PDB entry 7V3F | electron microscopy, 3.10 A resolution | chains A and C of the 6 polymer chains in the assembly

[Chain A (and C)]
Name: Envelope protein E
Source organism: Dengue virus type 2 (strain Thailand/NGS-C/1944)
Notes: chain C of this document is another copy of the same molecule, construct and numbering; everything in this record applies to it too
Reference sequence: P14340 (POLG_DEN2N); residues 1-495 here correspond to UniProt positions 281-775 (UniProt number = residue number + 280)
Amino-acid sequence (495 residues; row label = number of the first residue in the row):
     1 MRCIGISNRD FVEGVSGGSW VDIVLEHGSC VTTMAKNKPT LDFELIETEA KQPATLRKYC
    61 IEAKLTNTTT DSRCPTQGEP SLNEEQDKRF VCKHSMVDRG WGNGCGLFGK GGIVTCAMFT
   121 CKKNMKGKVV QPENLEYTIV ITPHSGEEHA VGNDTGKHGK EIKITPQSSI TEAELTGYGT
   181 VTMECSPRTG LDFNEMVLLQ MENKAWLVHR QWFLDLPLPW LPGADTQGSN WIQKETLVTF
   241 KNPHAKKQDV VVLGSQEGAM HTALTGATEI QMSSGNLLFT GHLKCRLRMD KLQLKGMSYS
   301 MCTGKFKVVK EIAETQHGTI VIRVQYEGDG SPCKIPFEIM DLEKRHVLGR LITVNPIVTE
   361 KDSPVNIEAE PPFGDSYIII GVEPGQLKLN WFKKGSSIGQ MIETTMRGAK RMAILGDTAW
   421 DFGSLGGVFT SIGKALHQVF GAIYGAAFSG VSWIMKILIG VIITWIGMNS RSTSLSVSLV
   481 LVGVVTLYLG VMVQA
Covalent attachments: N-acetylglucosamine (NAG) linked to Asn67, Asn153
UniProt features mapped onto this chain:
  - region: Asp98 to Gly111 (Fusion peptide)
  - site: Ala495 (Cleavage)
  - glycosylation (N-linked (GlcNAc...) asparagine): Asn67, Asn153

[How chain A and chain C interact]
Pairs across the interface - 62 pairs, chain A then chain C:
  Ile4(A) with Phe108(C), hydrophobic
  Gly5(A) with Asp98(C); Phe108(C)
  Ser7(A) with Asp98(C), hydrogen bond
  Gly28(A) with His244(C); Lys246(C)
  Asp98(A) with Ile6(C); Ser7(C), hydrogen bond; Gln316(C)
  Trp101(A) with Val151(C), hydrophobic; Lys310(C); Glu311(C); Ala313(C); Val321(C); Arg323(C)
  Gly102(A) with Gly152(C)
  Gly106(A) with Ala313(C)
  Phe108(A) with Ile4(C), hydrophobic; Gly5(C); Ala313(C); Glu314(C); Thr315(C)
  Gly109(A) with Gln316(C)
  Lys110(A) with Ser7(C)
  Val151(A) with Trp101(C); Gly102(C), hydrogen bond (backbone-backbone); Phe108(C), hydrophobic
  Gly152(A) with Gly102(C)
  Asn153(A) with Gly102(C)
  Lys204(A) with Val251(C)
  Lys241(A) with Glu269(C), salt bridge
  His244(A) with Gly28(C); Phe279(C)
  Val251(A) with Lys204(C)
  Leu253(A) with Gly258(C); His261(C), hydrogen bond (backbone-side chain)
  Gly254(A) with His261(C)
  Ser255(A) with Ser255(C); Glu257(C), hydrogen bond; Gly258(C), hydrogen bond (backbone-backbone)
  Gln256(A) with Gly258(C)
  Gly258(A) with Leu253(C); Gly254(C); Ser255(C), hydrogen bond (backbone-backbone); Gln256(C), hydrogen bond (backbone-side chain)
  Ala259(A) with Ala259(C), hydrophobic
  His261(A) with Leu253(C), hydrogen bond (side chain-backbone)
  Glu269(A) with Lys241(C), salt bridge
  Phe279(A) with His244(C), hydrogen bond (backbone-side chain)
  Lys310(A) with Trp101(C)
  Glu311(A) with Trp101(C)
  Ala313(A) with Trp101(C), hydrophobic; Phe108(C), hydrophobic
  Glu314(A) with Leu107(C); Phe108(C)
  Thr315(A) with Phe108(C)
  Gln316(A) with Phe108(C); Gly109(C); Lys110(C)
  Val321(A) with Trp101(C); Phe108(C), hydrophobic
  Arg323(A) with Trp101(C)
Other interface residues (no listed pair), chain A (41 interface residues in all): Ile6, His27, Val252, Glu257, Ile322, Asn366
Other interface residues (no listed pair), chain C (42 interface residues in all): His27, Arg99, Asn153, Val252, Ile322

[In short]
The interface between chain A and chain C involves 41 residues on one side and 42 on the other, with 10
hydrogen bonds and 2 salt bridges. Polar pairs include Lys241(A)-Glu269(C), Ser7(A)-Asp98(C) and
Leu253(A)-His261(C).
Both chains are Envelope protein E (Dengue virus type 2 (strain Thailand/NGS-C/1944)). Entry 7V3F
(DENV2_NGC_Fab_C10 28degree (1Fab:3E)) was determined by electron microscopy together with 7V3G, 7V3H, 7V3I
and 7V3J from the same study.
